PDB entry 7OVS | X-ray diffraction, 2.60 A resolution | chains A and C

[Chain A]
Molecule: Queuine tRNA-ribosyltransferase accessory subunit 2
From: Mus musculus
Notes: EC 2.4.2.29; engineered mutation(s): M1del
UniProt: B8ZXI1 (QTRT2_MOUSE); residue numbers follow UniProt; this construct covers 2-415
Chain sequence (419 residues; each row starts with the number of its first residue; numbering starts at 0):
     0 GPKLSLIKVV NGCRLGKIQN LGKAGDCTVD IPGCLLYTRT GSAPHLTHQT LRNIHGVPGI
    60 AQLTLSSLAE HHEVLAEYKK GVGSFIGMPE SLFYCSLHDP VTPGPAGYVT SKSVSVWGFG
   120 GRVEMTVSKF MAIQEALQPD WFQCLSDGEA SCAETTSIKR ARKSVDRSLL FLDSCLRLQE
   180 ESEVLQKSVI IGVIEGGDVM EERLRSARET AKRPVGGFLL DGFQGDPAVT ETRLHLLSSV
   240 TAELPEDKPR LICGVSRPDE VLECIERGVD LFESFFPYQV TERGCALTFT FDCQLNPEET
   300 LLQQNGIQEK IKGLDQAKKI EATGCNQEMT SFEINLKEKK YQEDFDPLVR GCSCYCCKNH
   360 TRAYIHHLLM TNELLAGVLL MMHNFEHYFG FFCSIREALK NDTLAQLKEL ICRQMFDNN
Disordered / not traced: 0, 295-326, 415-418
Construct notes: cloning artifact (0-1); expression tag (416-418)
Metal / ion sites: Zn2+: Cys351, Cys353, Cys356, His382
Residues lining bound ligands:
  - 6-tungstotellurate(VI) (TEW), molecule 1: Val108, Thr109, Ser110, Lys111, Lys162, Arg166
  - 6-tungstotellurate(VI) (TEW), molecule 2: Thr155, Ser156, Ile157
From the paper describing this entry:
  - mutagenesis - S41A/Y354F, Y354F: increased binding to Queuine tRNA-ribosyltransferase catalytic subunit 1 (chain C)
  - mutagenesis - S41A: unchanged binding to Queuine tRNA-ribosyltransferase catalytic subunit 1 (chain C)
  - mutagenesis - Y354F: decreased stability
  - mutagenesis - S41A (a factor of 2.5), S41A/Y354F (3.5-fold), Y354F (< 2-fold): decreased catalytic activity

[Chain C]
Molecule: Queuine tRNA-ribosyltransferase catalytic subunit 1
From: Mus musculus
Notes: EC 2.4.2.29; engineered mutation(s): M1_L10del
UniProt: Q9JMA2 (TGT_MOUSE); residue numbers follow UniProt; this construct covers 11-403
Chain sequence (395 residues; row label = number of the first residue in the row):
     9 GPESAPRIMR LVAECSRSGA RAGELRLPHG TVATPVFMPV GTQATMKGIT TEQLDSLGCR
    69 ICLGNTYHLG LRPGPELIRK AQGLHGFMNW PHNLLTDSGG FQMVSLFSLS EVTEEGVHFR
   129 SPYDGEETLL SPERSVEIQN ALGSDIIMQL DHVVSSTVTG PLVEEAMHRS VRWLDRCIAA
   189 HKHPDKQNLF AIIQGGLNAD LRTTCLKEMT KRDVPGFAIG GLSGGESKAQ FWKMVALSTS
   249 MLPKDKPRYL MGVGYATDLV VCVALGCDMF DCVYPTRTAR FGSALVPTGN LQLKKKQYAK
   309 DFSPINPECP CPTCQTHSRA FLHALLHSDN TTALHHLTVH NIAYQLQLLS AVRSSILEQR
   369 FPDFVRNFMR TMYGDHSLCP AWAVEALASV GIMLT
Disordered / not traced: 9-13, 110-116, 164-166, 403
Construct notes: cloning artifact (9-10)
Metal / ion sites: Zn2+: Cys317, Cys319, Cys322, His348
Residues lining bound ligands:
  - pentadecaoxodiphosphopentatungstate (2I2): Ser235, Lys236, Pro388, Ala389, Trp390
  - 6-tungstotellurate(VI) (TEW): Gln51, His76, Val281, Thr284, Arg285
UniProt features mapped onto this chain:
  - region (RNA binding): Gly260 to Asp266, Thr284 to Arg288
  - active site: Asp105 (Proton acceptor), Asp279 (Nucleophile)
  - binding site (queuine): Asp105 to Phe109, Asp159, Gln202, Gly229
  - binding site (Zn(2+)): Cys317, Cys319, Cys322, His348
  - modified residue: Ser139 (Phosphoserine)
From the paper describing this entry:
  - catalytic residues: Asp105, Asp279 (proposed by the authors, not directly observed)
  - specificity-determining residues: Val112 (proposed by the authors, not directly observed)

[How chain A and chain C interact]
Contacting residue pairs - 61 pairs, chain A then chain C:
  Arg38(A) with Asp337(C), salt bridge; Asn338(C), hydrogen bond (backbone-side chain)
  Thr39(A) with Leu333(C); Ser336(C)
  Ser41(A) with Asn338(C); Thr340(C)
  Ala42(A) with Thr340(C)
  His44(A) with Thr339(C), hydrogen bond; Thr340(C); His343(C)
  Leu45(A) with Thr340(C)
  Thr46(A) with His343(C); His344(C)
  His47(A) with Pro320(C), hydrogen bond (side chain-backbone); Thr324(C), hydrogen bond; His325(C), hydrogen bond
  Gln48(A) with Gln61(C), hydrogen bond; Pro320(C)
  Asn52(A) with Glu60(C), hydrogen bond
  Glu69(A) with His335(C)
  His70(A) with Ala332(C)
  Val73(A) with Ala307(C); Phe310(C)
  Glu76(A) with Phe310(C)
  Tyr77(A) with Phe310(C), hydrophobic
  Phe84(A) with Phe329(C)
  Ile85(A) with His325(C); Phe329(C), hydrophobic
  Gly86(A) with Thr324(C)
  Phe118(A) with His335(C); Ser336(C); Asp337(C)
  Gln341(A) with Leu85(C)
  Glu342(A) with Leu85(C)
  Phe344(A) with Leu85(C), hydrophobic; Lys88(C); Ala89(C), hydrophobic
  Tyr354(A) with Thr58(C); Thr59(C); Glu60(C), hydrogen bond (side chain-backbone)
  Asn358(A) with Asn97(C)
  His359(A) with Met96(C); Asn97(C)
  Tyr363(A) with Thr53(C); Phe95(C); Met96(C)
  His366(A) with Arg80(C), hydrogen bond (side chain-backbone); Pro81(C); Phe95(C)
  Thr370(A) with Arg80(C)
  Glu372(A) with Thr53(C); Met54(C)
  Leu373(A) with Met54(C), hydrogen bond (backbone-backbone); Gly56(C); His343(C)
  Leu374(A) with Thr53(C), hydrogen bond (backbone-backbone); Gly56(C); Ile57(C); Thr58(C)
  Val377(A) with Gly56(C); His343(C)
Other interface residues (no listed pair), chain A (40 interface residues in all): Gly40, Pro43, Thr49, Glu72, Ala362, Leu367, Leu378, Met381
Other interface residues (no listed pair), chain C (37 interface residues in all): Thr50, Lys55, Ser64, Lys308, Ala328

[Summary]
40 residues of chain A face 37 of chain C across their interface, with 11 hydrogen bonds and 1 salt bridge.
Polar pairs include Arg38(A)-Asp337(C), Arg38(A)-Asn338(C) and His44(A)-Thr339(C). Ligands of chain A:
6-tungstotellurate(VI). The paper reports catalytic residues Asp105(C) and Asp279(C); S41A, S41A/Y354F and
Y354F of chain A reduce catalytic activity.
Chain A is Queuine tRNA-ribosyltransferase accessory subunit 2 and chain C is Queuine tRNA-ribosyltransferase
catalytic subunit 1, both from Mus musculus; the structure, Heterodimeric murine tRNA-guanine transglycosylase
in the presence of Anderson-Evans type (TEW) and Strandberg type polyoxometalate (POM), was determined by
X-ray diffraction, deposited together with 7OV9, 7OVO, 7B2I and 6H62.
